3RJ1 - chains C and G of the 7 polymer chains in the assembly; structure by X-ray diffraction, 4.30 A resolution (low resolution: residue-level contacts below are approximate; hydrogen-bond / salt-bridge calls are withheld).

[Chain C]
Protein: Mediator of RNA polymerase II transcription subunit 8
Source organism: Saccharomyces cerevisiae
UniProtKB: P38304 (MED8_YEAST); numbering as in UniProt (aligned over 1-223)
Chain sequence (223 residues; numbered 1 to 223; the number before each row is that of its first residue):
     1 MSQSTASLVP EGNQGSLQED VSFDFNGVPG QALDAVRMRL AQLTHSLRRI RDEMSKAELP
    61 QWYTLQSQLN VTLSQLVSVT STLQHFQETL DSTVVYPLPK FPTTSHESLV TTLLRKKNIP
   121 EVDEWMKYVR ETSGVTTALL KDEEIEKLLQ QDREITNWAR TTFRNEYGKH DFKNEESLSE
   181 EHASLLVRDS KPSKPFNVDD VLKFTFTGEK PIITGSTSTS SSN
Unresolved in the structure: 1-28, 172-194, 211-223
Modified residues: Mse1 (selenomethionine); Mse38, Mse54, Mse126 (selenomethionine; parent Met)

[Chain G]
Protein: Mediator of RNA polymerase II transcription subunit 6
Source organism: Saccharomyces cerevisiae
UniProtKB: P38782 (MED6_YEAST); numbering as in UniProt (aligned over 1-295)
Chain sequence (295 residues; row label = number of the first residue in the row):
     1 MNVTPLDELQ WKSPEWIQVF GLRTENVLDY FAESPFFDKT SNNQVIKMQR QFSQLNDPNA
    61 AVNMTQNIMT LPDGKNGNLE EEFAYVDPAR RQILFKYPMY MQLEEELMKL DGTEYVLSSV
   121 REPDFWVIRK QRRTNNSGVG SAKGPEIIPL QDYYIIGANI YQSPTIFKIV QSRLMSTSYH
   181 LNSTLESLYD LIEFQPSQGV HYKVPTDTST TATAATNGNN AGGGSNKSSV RPTGGANMAT
   241 VPSTTNVNMT VNTMGTGGQT IDNGTGRTGN GNMGITTEML DKLMVTSIRS TPNYI
Unresolved in the structure: 1-13, 60-79, 112-165, 191-295
Modified residues: Mse1, Mse64, Mse69, Mse238, Mse249, Mse254, Mse273, Mse279, Mse284 (selenomethionine); Mse48, Mse99, Mse101, Mse108, Mse175 (selenomethionine; parent Met)
Ligand contacts:
  - selenium atom (SE), molecule 1: Tyr97, Tyr100, Mse101
  - selenium atom (SE), molecule 2: Thr184, Ser187, Leu188
Swiss-Prot annotation at these positions:
  - modified residue: Ser225 (Phosphoserine)

[How chain C and chain G interact]
Residue-residue contacts - 10 pairs, chain C then chain G:
  Asp91(C) with Ile166(G); Lys168(G)
  Val94(C) with Ile166(G); Phe167(G)
  Tyr96(C) with Ile166(G)
  Lys117(C) with Ile169(G); Val170(G)
  Asn118(C) with Ile169(G); Arg173(G)
  Val122(C) with Ser176(G)
Interface residues without a listed pair, chain C (8 interface residues in all): Leu90, Pro120

[Summary]
The interface between chain C and chain G involves 8 residues on one side and 7 on the other. Ligands of chain
G: selenium atom.
Chain C is Mediator of RNA polymerase II transcription subunit 8 and chain G is Mediator of RNA polymerase II
transcription subunit 6, both from Saccharomyces cerevisiae; the structure, Architecture of the Mediator Head
module, was determined by X-ray diffraction.
